Entry 9EKF (electron microscopy, 2.68 A resolution); this record covers chains A and D of the 9 polymer chains in the assembly.

Chain A:
Protein: Hemagglutinin
From: Influenza A virus
Amino-acid sequence (576 residues; each row starts with the number of its first residue; note: 2 numbers in that range are skipped by the numbering (no residue carries them; nothing is unmodelled there); numbers below 1 keep their minus sign (Met-11 is residue -11)):
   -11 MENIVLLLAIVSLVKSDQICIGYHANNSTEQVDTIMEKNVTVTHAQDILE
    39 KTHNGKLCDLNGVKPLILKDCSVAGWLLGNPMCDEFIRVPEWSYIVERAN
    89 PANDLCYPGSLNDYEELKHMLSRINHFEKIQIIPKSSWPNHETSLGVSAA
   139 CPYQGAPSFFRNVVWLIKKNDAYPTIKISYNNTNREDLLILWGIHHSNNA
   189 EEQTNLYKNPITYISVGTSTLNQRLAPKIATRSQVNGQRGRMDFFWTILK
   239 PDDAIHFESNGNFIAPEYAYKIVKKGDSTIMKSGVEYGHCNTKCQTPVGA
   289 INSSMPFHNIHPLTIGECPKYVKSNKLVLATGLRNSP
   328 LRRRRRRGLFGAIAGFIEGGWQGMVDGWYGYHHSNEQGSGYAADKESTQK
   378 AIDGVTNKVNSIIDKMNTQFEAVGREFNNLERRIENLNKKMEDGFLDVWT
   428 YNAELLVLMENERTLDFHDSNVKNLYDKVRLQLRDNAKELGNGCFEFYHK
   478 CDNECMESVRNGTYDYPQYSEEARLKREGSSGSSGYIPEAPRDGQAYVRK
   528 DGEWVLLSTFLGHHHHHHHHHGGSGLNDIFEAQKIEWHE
Disordered / not traced: -11 to 4, 328-335, 506-566
Cystine bridges: Cys8-Cys471, Cys46-Cys278, Cys59-Cys71, Cys282-Cys306, Cys478-Cys482
Covalent attachments: N-acetylglucosamine (NAG) linked to Asn14, Asn27, Asn290, Asn488
Reported in the primary citation:
  - post-translational modification sites: Asn169
  - binding site for N-acetyl-alpha-neuraminic acid: Val135, Ser136, Ala137, Trp153, His183, Leu194
  - binding site for beta-D-galactopyranose: Glu190, Gln226
  - binding site for N-acetylglucosamine: Gln222
  - specificity-determining residues: Gln226

Chain D:
Protein: Fab 65C6 Heavy Chain
From: Homo sapiens
Notes: antibody fragment or engineered binder
Amino-acid sequence (237 residues; row label = number of the first residue in the row; a row labelled like 82A-82C holds insertion residues (82A, then the next letters in order)):
     1 EVQLVQSGAEVKKPGESLRISCKGFAYSSTYFWISWVRQMPGKGLEWMGR
    51 ID
   52A P
    53 TDSYINYSPSFQGHVTISVDRSISTVYLQW
82A-82C SSL
    83 KASDTAMYYCAYHRRGHF
100A-100J YGSGSAWDWF
   101 ESWGQGTLVTVSSASTKGPSVFPLAPSSKSTSGGTAALGCLVKDYFPEPV
   151 TVSWNSGALTSGVHTFPAVLQSSGLYSLSSVVTVPSSSLGTQTYICNVNH
   201 KPSNTKVDKKVESASCDKTHTCP
Disordered / not traced: 1, 106-223
Cystine bridges: Cys22-Cys92

Interface between chain A and chain D:
Pairs across the interface - 6 pairs, chain A then chain D:
  Asn187(A) - Tyr27(D)
  Glu189(A) - Tyr27(D)  hydrogen bond
  Thr219(A) - Ser29(D)
  Thr219(A) - Tyr31(D)
  Arg227(A) - Ser29(D)  hydrogen bond
  Arg227(A) - Thr30(D)  hydrogen bond

In short:
Chain A and chain D each contribute 4 residues to their interface; the contacts include 3 hydrogen bonds.
Among the polar pairs are Glu189(A)-Tyr27(D), Arg227(A)-Ser29(D) and Arg227(A)-Thr30(D). The paper reports a
binding site for N-acetyl-alpha-neuraminic acid at Val135(A), Ser136(A) and Ala137(A) among others; a binding
site for beta-D-galactopyranose at Glu190(A) and Gln226(A).
Chain A is Hemagglutinin (Influenza A virus) and chain D is Fab 65C6 Heavy Chain (Homo sapiens); the
structure, CryoEM structure of H5N1 A/Texas/37/2024 HA bound to Fab 65C6 and an auto glycan occupying the ...,
was determined by electron microscopy.
